Entry 1B9S (X-ray diffraction, 2.50 A resolution); this record covers chain A.

[Chain A]
Name: Protein (neuraminidase)
Source organism: Influenza B virus (B/Lee/40)
Notes: EC 3.2.1.18
UniProt: P03474 (NRAM_INBLE); numbering as in UniProt (aligned over 77-466)
Chain sequence (390 residues; numbered 77 to 466; the number before each row is that of its first residue):
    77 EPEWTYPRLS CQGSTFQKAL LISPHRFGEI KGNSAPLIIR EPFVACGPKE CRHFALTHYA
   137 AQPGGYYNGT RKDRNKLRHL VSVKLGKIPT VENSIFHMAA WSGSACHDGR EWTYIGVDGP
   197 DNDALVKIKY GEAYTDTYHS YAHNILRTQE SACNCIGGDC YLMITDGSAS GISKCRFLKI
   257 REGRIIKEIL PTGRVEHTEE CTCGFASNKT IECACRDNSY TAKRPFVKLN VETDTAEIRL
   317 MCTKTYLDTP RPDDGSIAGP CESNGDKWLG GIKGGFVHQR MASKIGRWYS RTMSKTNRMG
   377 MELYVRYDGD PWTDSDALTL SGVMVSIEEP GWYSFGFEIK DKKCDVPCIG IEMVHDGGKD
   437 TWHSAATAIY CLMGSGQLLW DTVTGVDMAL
UniProt features mapped onto this chain:
  - active site: Asp149 (Proton donor/acceptor), Tyr409 (Nucleophile)
  - binding site (substrate): Arg116, Arg150, Glu275, Glu276, Arg292, Arg374
  - binding site (Ca(2+)): Asp293, Thr297, Asp324, Gly346
  - glycosylation (N-linked (GlcNAc...) asparagine): Asn144, Asn284
  - mutagenesis: Glu117 (E117G: Reduced substrate binding), Asp149 (D149E: Almost complete loss of enzymatic activity), Arg150 (R150K: Reduced substrate binding), Arg223 (R223K: Reduced substrate binding), Glu275 (E275D: Almost complete loss of enzymatic activity), Arg374 (R374K: 80% loss of catalytic efficiency; R374N: 94% loss of catalytic efficiency), Tyr409 (Y409F: Complete loss of enzymatic activity)
Cystine bridges: Cys87-Cys420, Cys122-Cys127, Cys182-Cys229, Cys231-Cys236, Cys277-Cys291, Cys279-Cys289, Cys318-Cys337, Cys424-Cys447
Bound ions: Ca2+ site 1 near Glu168 (its only coordinating residue here); Ca2+ site 2: Asp293, Thr297, Asp324, Gly346
Small-molecule neighbours:
  - FDI (4-(N-acetylamino)-3-[N-(2-ethylbutanoylamino)]benzoic acid): Arg116, Glu117, Asp149, Arg150, Trp177, Ser178, Ile221, Arg223, Gly243, Ala245, Glu275, Glu276, Arg292, Asn294, Arg374, Tyr409
  - N-acetylglucosamine (NAG; 2-acetamido-2-deoxy-beta-D-glucopyranose): Tyr82, Pro83, Arg84, Leu85, Asn284, Arg356

[Summary]
Bound to chain A: N-acetylglucosamine and compound FDI. Asp293, Thr297, Asp324 and Gly346 coordinate Ca2+ site
2. UniProt lists active-site residues Asp149 and Tyr409, 6 substrate-binding residues, 4 Ca2+-binding residues
and 7 mutagenesis sites.
Chain A is Protein (neuraminidase) (Influenza B virus (B/Lee/40)); the structure, Novel aromatic inhibitors of
influenza virus neuraminidase make selective interactions with conserved residues and water molecules ..., was
determined by X-ray diffraction together with 1B9T and 1B9V from the same study.
